Entry 1S0H (X-ray diffraction, 3.00 A resolution); this record covers chains A and B.

# Chain A
Name: Hemoglobin alpha chain
Organism: Equus asinus
UniProt: P01959 (HBA_EQUAS); residues 1-141 here = UniProt positions 1-141
Chain sequence (141 residues; each row starts with the number of its first residue):
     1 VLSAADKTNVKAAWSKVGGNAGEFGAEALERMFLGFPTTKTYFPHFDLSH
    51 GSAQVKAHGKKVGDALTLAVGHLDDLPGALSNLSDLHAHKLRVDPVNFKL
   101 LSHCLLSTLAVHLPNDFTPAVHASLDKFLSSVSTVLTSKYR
Bound ions: heme Fe near His87 (its only coordinating residue here)
Small-molecule neighbours: heme (HEM): Tyr42, Phe43, His45, Phe46, His58, Lys61, Val62, Ala65, Leu83, Leu86, His87, Leu91, Val93, Asn97, Phe98, Leu101, Val132, Leu136

# Chain B
Name: Hemoglobin beta chain
Organism: Equus asinus
Chain sequence (146 residues; numbered 1 to 146; the number before each row is that of its first residue):
     1 VQLSGEEKAAVLALWDKVNEEEVGGEALGRLLVVYPWTQRFFDSFGDLSN
    51 PGAVMGNPKVKAHGKKVLHSFGEGVHHLDNLKGTFAALSELHCDKLHVDP
   101 ENFRLLGNVLVVVLARHFGKDFTPELQASYQKVVAGVANALAHKYH
Bound ions: heme Fe near His92 (its only coordinating residue here)
Small-molecule neighbours: heme (HEM): Leu31, Thr38, Phe41, Phe42, His63, Val67, Ser70, Phe71, Phe85, Leu88, Leu91, His92, Leu96, Val98, Asn102, Phe103, Leu106, Val137, Leu141

# Interface between chain A and chain B
Pairs across the interface (33):
  Arg31(A) with Phe122(B), hydrogen bond (side chain-backbone); Thr123(B); Pro124(B); Gln127(B), hydrogen bond
  Leu34(A) with Pro124(B)
  Gly35(A) with Ala128(B)
  Phe36(A) with Gln131(B)
  His103(A) with Asn108(B); Val112(B); Gln127(B); Gln131(B), hydrogen bond
  Ser107(A) with Val112(B); Ala115(B); Gln127(B), hydrogen bond
  Ala110(A) with Val112(B); Arg116(B)
  Val111(A) with Ala115(B); Gly119(B); Lys120(B)
  His112(A) with Lys120(B)
  Pro114(A) with Arg116(B), hydrogen bond (backbone-side chain)
  Phe117(A) with Arg30(B), hydrogen bond (backbone-side chain); Val112(B), hydrophobic; Arg116(B)
  Thr118(A) with Arg30(B)
  Pro119(A) with Arg30(B); Met55(B), hydrophobic
  His122(A) with Arg30(B); Val34(B); Val112(B)
  Ala123(A) with Val34(B), hydrophobic
  Asp126(A) with Tyr35(B)
  Lys127(A) with Val34(B), hydrogen bond (side chain-backbone)
Also at the interface, not in a pair above, chain A (18 interface residues in all): Leu100
Also at the interface, not in a pair above, chain B (20 interface residues in all): Val33, Arg104, Val111, Glu125

# In short
18 residues of chain A and 20 residues of chain B are in contact, with 7 hydrogen bonds. Polar pairs include
Arg31(A)-Phe122(B), Arg31(A)-Gln127(B) and His103(A)-Gln131(B). Ligands of chain A: heme. Bound to chain B:
heme.
Here chain A is Hemoglobin alpha chain and chain B is Hemoglobin beta chain, both from Equus asinus. Entry
1S0H (Structure determination of haemoglobin from Donkey(equus asinus) at 3.0 Angstrom resolution) was
determined by X-ray diffraction.
